PDB entry 8CO1 | electron microscopy, 2.56 A resolution | chains O1 and O2 of the 45 polymer chains in the assembly

# Chain O1
Name: Probable type IV piliation system protein DR_0774
Organism: Deinococcus radiodurans R1
UniProt: Q9RW95 (DR774_DEIRA); residue numbers follow UniProt; this construct covers 1-740
Amino-acid sequence (740 residues; row label = number of the first residue in the row):
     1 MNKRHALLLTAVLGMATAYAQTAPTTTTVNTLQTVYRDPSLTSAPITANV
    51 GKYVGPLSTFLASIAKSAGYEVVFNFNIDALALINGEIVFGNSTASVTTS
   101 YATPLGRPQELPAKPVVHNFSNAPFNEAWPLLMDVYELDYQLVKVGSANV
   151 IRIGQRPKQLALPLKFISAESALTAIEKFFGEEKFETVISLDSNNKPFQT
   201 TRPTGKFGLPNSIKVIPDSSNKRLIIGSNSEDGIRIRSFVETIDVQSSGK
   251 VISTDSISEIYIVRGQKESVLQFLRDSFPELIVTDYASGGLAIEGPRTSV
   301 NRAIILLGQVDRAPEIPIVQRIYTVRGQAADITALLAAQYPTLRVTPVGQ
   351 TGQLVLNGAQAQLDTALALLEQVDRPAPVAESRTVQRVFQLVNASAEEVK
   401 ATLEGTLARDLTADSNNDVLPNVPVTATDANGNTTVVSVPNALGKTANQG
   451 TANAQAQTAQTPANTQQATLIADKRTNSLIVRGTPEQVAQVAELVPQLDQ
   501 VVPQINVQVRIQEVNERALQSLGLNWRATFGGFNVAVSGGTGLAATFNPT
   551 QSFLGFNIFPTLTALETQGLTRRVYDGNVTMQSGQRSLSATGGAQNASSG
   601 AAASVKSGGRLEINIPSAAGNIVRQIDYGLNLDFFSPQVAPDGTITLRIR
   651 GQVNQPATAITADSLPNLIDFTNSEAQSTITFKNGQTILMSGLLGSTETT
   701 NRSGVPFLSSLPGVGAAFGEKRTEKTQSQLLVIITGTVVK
Not modelled in the structure: 1-33, 93-97, 183-201, 242-256, 407-465

# Chain O2
Name: IPT/TIG domain-containing protein
Organism: Deinococcus radiodurans R1
UniProt: Q9RUM0 (Q9RUM0_DEIRA); residue numbers follow UniProt; this construct covers 1-155
Amino-acid sequence (155 residues; row label = number of the first residue in the row):
     1 MTALGVEHDQHPACGGGSLTRHLQLIRLPGGGLSMLRFFCASLLLTGLLA
    51 SCTPRVTTVAGVTVTPVLIKVSEGAAPGDTLTIQGRYLGNAQTARVIIGA
   101 DENGQGGTAFPASAVQSWSDTEIVLKVPEGMPAGGSWLFVEVGGKRSTGL
   151 RVSVR
Not modelled in the structure: 1-60

# How chain O1 and chain O2 interact
Contacting residue pairs - 21 pairs, chain O1 then chain O2:
  Gln-508(O1) / Arg-151(O2)
  Arg-510(O1) / Glu-102(O2)  salt bridge
  Arg-510(O1) / Trp-137(O2)
  Arg-510(O1) / Arg-151(O2)
  Gln-512(O1) / Glu-102(O2)
  Gln-512(O1) / Trp-137(O2)
  Arg-572(O1) / Asn-103(O2)
  Asp-576(O1) / Arg-151(O2)  salt bridge
  Asn-684(O1) / Glu-73(O2)
  Gly-685(O1) / Glu-73(O2)
  Gln-686(O1) / Lys-70(O2)  hydrogen bond
  Gln-686(O1) / Val-71(O2)
  Gln-686(O1) / Glu-73(O2)  hydrogen bond
  Thr-687(O1) / Lys-70(O2)
  Thr-687(O1) / Val-71(O2)  hydrogen bond (backbone-backbone)
  Thr-687(O1) / Arg-151(O2)  hydrogen bond (side chain-backbone)
  Ile-688(O1) / Ile-69(O2)
  Leu-689(O1) / Leu-68(O2)
  Leu-689(O1) / Ile-69(O2)  hydrogen bond (backbone-backbone)
  Gln-729(O1) / Thr-148(O2)
  Ile-733(O1) / Leu-150(O2)  hydrophobic
Other interface residues (no listed pair), chain O1 (15 interface residues in all): Leu-694, Leu-731
Other interface residues (no listed pair), chain O2 (15 interface residues in all): Thr-65, Val-67, Ser-72, Gly-149

# Overview
The chain O1/chain O2 interface involves 15 residues from each chain; the contacts include 5 hydrogen bonds
and 2 salt bridges. Polar contacts include Arg-510(O1)/Glu-102(O2), Asp-576(O1)/Arg-151(O2) and
Gln-686(O1)/Lys-70(O2).
Chain O1 is Probable type IV piliation system protein DR_0774 and chain O2 is IPT/TIG domain-containing
protein, both from Deinococcus radiodurans R1; the structure, Type II Secretion System, was determined by
electron microscopy.
